9GER - chains A and J of the 14 polymer chains in the assembly; structure by electron microscopy, 3.58 A resolution.

# Chain A
Name: Histone H3.2
Source organism: Xenopus laevis
UniProtKB: P84233 (H32_XENLA); residues 37-135 here correspond to UniProt positions 38-136 (UniProt number = residue number + 1)
Amino-acid sequence (99 residues; each row starts with the number of its first residue):
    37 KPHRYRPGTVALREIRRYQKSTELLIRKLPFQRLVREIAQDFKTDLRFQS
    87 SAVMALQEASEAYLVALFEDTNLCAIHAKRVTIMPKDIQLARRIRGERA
Unresolved in the structure: 37-38, 134-135
Construct notes: conflict Ala102 (Gly103 in P84233)
Curated features (UniProtKB/Swiss-Prot):
  - modified residue: Lys37 (N6-methyllysine), Tyr41 (Phosphotyrosine), Lys56 (N6,N6,N6-trimethyllysine), Ser57 (Phosphoserine), Lys64 (N6-(2-hydroxyisobutyryl)lysine), Lys79 (N6,N6,N6-trimethyllysine), Thr80 (Phosphothreonine), Ser86 (Phosphoserine), Thr107 (Phosphothreonine), Lys115 (N6-acetyllysine), Lys122 (N6-(2-hydroxyisobutyryl)lysine)
  - lipidation: Cys110 (S-palmitoyl cysteine)

# Chain J
Molecule: Widom-601 DNA
Sequence (147 nucleotides; each row starts with the number of its first residue; numbers below 1 keep their minus sign (DA-73 is residue -73)):
   -73 ATCGAGAATCCCGGTGCCGAGGCCGCTCAATTGGTCGTAGACAGCTCTAG
   -23 CACCGCTTAAACGCACGTACGCGCTGTCCCCCGCGTTTTAACCGCCAAGG
    27 GGATTACTCCCTAGTCTCCAGGCACGTGTCAGATATATACATCCGAT
Unresolved in the structure: -73, 73

# Chain A / chain J interface
Residue-residue contacts (7; chain A residue first):
  Arg40(A) - DG9(J)  sugar contact
  Pro43(A) - DG9(J)  phosphate contact
  Gly44(A) - DG9(J)  phosphate contact
  Val46(A) - DG9(J)  phosphate contact
  Arg49(A) - DT-65(J)  salt bridge to the phosphate
  Lys64(A) - DC18(J)  phosphate contact
  Leu65(A) - DC18(J)  phosphate contact
Interface residues without a listed pair, chain A (12 interface residues in all): Tyr41, Arg42, Arg63, Arg69, Arg83
Interface residues without a listed pair, chain J (8 interface residues in all): DA-66, DC8, DC10, DA17, DG27

# Overview
Chain A and chain J form an interface of 12 and 8 residues respectively, with 1 salt bridge. Its one
salt-bridged contact is Arg49(A)-DT-65(J).
Chain A is Histone H3.2 (Xenopus laevis) and chain J is Widom-601 DNA; the structure, Native dimeric
Myeloperoxidase bound to nucleosome core particle, intermediate state; composite map, was determined by
electron microscopy together with 9GEN, 9GEO, 9GEP, 9GEQ, 9IHD, 9IHE and 9IHF from the same study.
